Entry 3SSB (X-ray diffraction, 1.80 A resolution); this record covers chains A and I of the 3 polymer chains in the assembly.

== Chain A ==
Protein: Thermolysin
From: Bacillus thermoproteolyticus
Notes: EC 3.4.24.27
Reference sequence: P00800 (THER_BACTH); residues 1-316 here correspond to UniProt positions 233-548 (UniProt number = residue number + 232)
Amino-acid sequence (316 residues; numbered 1 to 316; the number before each row is that of its first residue):
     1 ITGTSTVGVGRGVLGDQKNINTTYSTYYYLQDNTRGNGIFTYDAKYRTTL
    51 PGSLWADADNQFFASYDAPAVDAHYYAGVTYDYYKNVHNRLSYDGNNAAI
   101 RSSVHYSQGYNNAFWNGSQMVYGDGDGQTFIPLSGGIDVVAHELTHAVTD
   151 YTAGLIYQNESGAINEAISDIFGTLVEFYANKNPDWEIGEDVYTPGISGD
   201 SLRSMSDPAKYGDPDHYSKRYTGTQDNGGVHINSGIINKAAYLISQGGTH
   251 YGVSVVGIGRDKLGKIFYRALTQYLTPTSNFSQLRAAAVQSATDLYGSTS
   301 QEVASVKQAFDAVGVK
Metal / ion sites: Ca2+ site 1: Asp57, Asp59, Gln61; Ca2+ site 2: Asp138, Glu177, Asp185, Glu187, Glu190; Zn2+: His142, His146, Glu166 (shared with 1 residue of chain C); Na+: Glu177, Asn183, Asp185, Glu190; Ca2+ site 3: Tyr193, Thr194, Ile197, Asp200
UniProt features mapped onto this chain:
  - active site: Glu143, His231 (Proton donor)
  - binding site (Ca(2+)): Asp57, Asp59, Gln61, Asp138, Glu177, Asn183, Asp185, Glu187, Glu190, Tyr193, Thr194, Ile197, Asp200
  - binding site (Zn(2+)): His142, His146, Glu166

== Chain I ==
Protein: Inducible metalloproteinase inhibitor protein
From: Galleria mellonella
Reference sequence: P82176 (IMPI_GALME); residues 57-88 here = UniProt positions 57-88
Amino-acid sequence (32 residues; numbered 57 to 88; the number before each row is that of its first residue):
    57 IRCNDKCYCEDGYARDVNGKCIPIKDCPKIRS
Unresolved in the structure: 87-88
Disulfide bonds: Cys65-Cys77
UniProt features mapped onto this chain:
  - site: Ser88 (Cleavage)

== Interface between chain A and chain I ==
Pairs across the interface (17; chain A residue first):
  Asn112(A) - Ile57(I)  hydrogen bond (side chain-backbone)
  Asn112(A) - Arg58(I)  hydrogen bond (side chain-backbone)
  Asn112(A) - Cys59(I)  hydrogen bond (side chain-backbone)
  Asn112(A) - Asn60(I)  hydrogen bond
  Ala113(A) - Ile57(I)  hydrogen bond (backbone-backbone)
  Phe130(A) - Arg58(I)
  Leu133(A) - Ile57(I)  hydrophobic
  Val139(A) - Ile57(I)  hydrophobic
  His142(A) - Ile57(I)
  Glu143(A) - Ile57(I)  hydrogen bond (side chain-backbone)
  Leu202(A) - Ile57(I)  hydrophobic
  Leu202(A) - Arg58(I)
  Arg203(A) - Ile57(I)  hydrogen bond (side chain-backbone)
  Asp226(A) - Cys59(I)
  His231(A) - Ile57(I)
  His231(A) - Arg58(I)
  His231(A) - Cys59(I)
Interface residues without a listed pair, chain A (14 interface residues in all): Tyr110, Glu166, Ile188

== Summary ==
14 residues of chain A and 4 residues of chain I are in contact; the contacts include 7 hydrogen bonds. Polar
pairs include Asn112(A)-Ile57(I), Asn112(A)-Arg58(I) and Asn112(A)-Cys59(I). UniProt lists active-site
residues Glu143(A) and His231(A), 13 Ca2+-binding residues and 3 Zn2+-binding residues on chain A.
Here chain A is Thermolysin (Bacillus thermoproteolyticus) and chain I is Inducible metalloproteinase
inhibitor protein (Galleria mellonella). Entry 3SSB (Structure of Insect Metalloproteinase Inhibitor in
Complex with Thermolysin) was determined by X-ray diffraction.
